Entry 5MLC (electron microscopy, 3.60 A resolution); this record covers chains A and 4 of the 32 polymer chains in the assembly.

Chain A:
Molecule: 23S ribosomal RNA, chloroplastic
From: Spinacia oleracea
Sequence (2811 nucleotides; each row starts with the number of its first residue):
     1 UUCAAACGAG GAAAGGCUUA CGGUGGAUAC CUAGGCACCC AGAGACGAGG AAGGGCGUAU
    61 UAAUCGACGA AAUGCUUCGG GGAGUUGAAA AUAAGCAGAG AUCCGGAGAU UCCCGAAUAG
   121 GUCAACCUUU CGAACUUCUG CUGAAUCCAU GGGCAGGCAA GAGACAACCU GGCGAACUGA
   181 AACAUCUUAG UAGCCAGAGG AAAAGAAAGC AAAAGCGAUU CCCGUAGUAG CGGCGAGCGA
   241 AAUGGGAGCA GCCUAAACCG UGAAAACGGG GUUGUGGGAG AGCAAUACAA GCGUCGUGCU
   301 GCUAGGCGAA UCAGUGGAGU GCGGAACCCU AGAUGGUGAA AGUCCAGUAG CCGAAAGCAU
   361 CACUAGCUUA UGCUCUGACC CGAGUAGCAU GGGGCACGUG GAAUCCCGUG UGAAUCAGCA
   421 AGGACCACCU UGCAAGGCUA AAUACUCCUG GGUGACCGAU AGCGAAGUAG UACCGUGAGG
   481 GAAGGGUGAA AAGAACCCCC AUCGGGGAGU GAAAUAGAAC AUGAAACCGU AAGCUCUCAA
   541 GCAGUGGGAG GGGGACCAGA CCCUGACCGC GUGCCUGUUG AAGAAUGAGC CGGCGACUCA
   601 UAGGCAGUGG CUUGGUUAAG GGAACCCACC GGAGCCGUAG CGAAAGCGAG UCUUCAUAGG
   661 GCAAUUGUCA CUGCUUAUGG ACCCGAACCU GGGUGAUCUA UCCAUGACCA GGAUGAAGCU
   721 UGGGUGAAAC UAAGUGGAGG UCCGAACCGA CUGAUGUUGA AGAAUCAGCG GAUGAGUUGU
   781 GGUUAGGGGU GAAAUGCCAC UCGAACCCAG AGCUAGCUGG UUCUCCCCGA AAUGCGUUGA
   841 GGCGCAGCAG UUGACUGGAC AUCUAGGGGU AAAGCACUGU UUCGGUGCGG GCCGCGAGAG
   901 CGGUACCAAA UCGAGGCAAA CUCUGAAUAC UAGAUAUGAC CUCCAAAUAA CAGGGGUCAA
   961 GGUCGGCCAG UGAGACGAUG GGGGAUAAGC UUCAUCGUCG AGAGGGAAAC AGCCCGGAUC
  1021 ACCAGCUAAG GCCCCUAAAU GACCGCUCAG UGAUAAAGGA GGUAGGGGUG CAGAGACAGC
  1081 CAGGAGGUUU GCCUAGAAGC AGCCACCCUU GAAAGAGUGC GUAAUAGCUC ACUGAUCGAG
  1141 CGCUCUUGCG CCGAAGAUGA ACGGGGCUAA GCGGUCUGCC GAAGCUGUGG GAUGUAAAAA
  1201 AACAUCGGUA GGGGAGCGUU CCGUGUUAGG GAGAAACGCG UGCGUGAGCC GCGUUGGACG
  1261 AAGCGGAAGC GAGAAUGUCG GCUUGAGUAA CGCAAACAUU GGUGAGAAUC CAAUGCCCCG
  1321 AAAACCUAAG GGUUCCUCCG CAAGGUUCGU CCACGGAGGG UGAGUCAGGG CCUAAGAUCA
  1381 GGCCGAAAGG CGUAGUCGAU GGACAACAGG UGAAUAUUCC UGUACUACCC CUUGUUGGUC
  1441 CCGAGGGACG GAGGAGGCUA GGUUAGCCGA AAGAUGGUUA UCGGUUCAAG GACGCAAGGU
  1501 GACCCUGUUU UUCAGGGUAA GAAGGGGUAG AGAAAAUGCC UCGAGCCAAU GUUCGAGUAC
  1561 CAGGCGCUAC GGCGCUGAAG UAACCGAUGC CAUACUCCCA GGAAAAGCUC GAACGACCUU
  1621 CAACAAAAGG GUACCUGUAC CCGAAACCGA CACAGGUAGG UAGGUAGAGA AUACCUAGGG
  1681 GCGCGAGACA ACUCUCUCUA AGGAACUCGG CAAAAUAGCC CCGUAACUUC GGGAGAAGGG
  1741 GUGCCCCCUC ACAAAGGGGG UCGAAGUGAC CAGGCCCGGG CGACUGUUUA CCAAAAACAC
  1801 AGGUCUCCGC AAAGUCGUAA GACCAUGUAU GGGGGCUGAC GCCUGCCCAG UGCCGGAAGG
  1861 UCAAGGAAGU UGGUGACCUG AUGACAGGGG AGCCGGCGAC CGAAGCCCCG GUGAACGGCG
  1921 GCCGUAACUA UAACGGUCCU AAGGUAGCGA AAUUCCUUGU CGGGUAAGUU CCGACCCGCA
  1981 CGAAAGGCGU AACGAUCUGG GCACUGUCUC GGAGAGAGGC UCGGUGAAAU AGACAUGUCU
  2041 GUGAAGAUGC GGACUACCUG CACCUGGACA GAAAGACCCU AUGAAGCUUU ACUGUUCCCU
  2101 GGGAUUGGCU UUGGGCUUUU CCUGCGCAGC UUAGGUGGAA GGCGAAGAAG GCCCCCUUCC
  2161 GGGGGGGCCC GAGCCAUCAG UGAGAUACCA CUCUGGAAGA GCUAGAAUUC UAACCUUGUG
  2221 UCAGGACCUA CGGGCCAAGG GACAUUCUCA GGUAGACAGU UUCUAUGGGG CGUAGGCCUC
  2281 CCAAAAGGUA ACGGAGGCGU GCAAAGGUUU CCUCGGGCCG GACGGAGAUU GGCCCUCGAG
  2341 UGCAAAGGCA GAAGGGAGCU UGACUGCAAG ACCCACCCGU CGAGCAGGGA CGAAAGUCGG
  2401 CCUUAGUGAU CCGACGGUGC CGAGUGGAAG GGCCGUCGCU CAACGGAUAA AAGUUACUCU
  2461 AGGGAUAACA GGCUGAUCUU CCCCAAGAGU UCACAUCGAC GGGAAGGUUU GGCACCUCGA
  2521 UGUCGGCUCU UCGCCACCUG GGGCUGUAGU AUGUUCCAAG GGUUGGGCUG UUCGCCCAUU
  2581 AAAGCGGUAC GUGAGCUGGG UUCAGAACGU CGUGAGACAG UUCGGUCCAU AUCCGGUGUG
  2641 GGCGUUAGAG CAUUGAGAGG ACCUUUCCCU AGUACGAGAG GACCGGGAAG GACGCACCUC
  2701 UGGUGUACCA GUUAUCGUGC CCACGGUAAA CGCUGGGUAG CCAAGUGCGG AGCGGAUAAC
  2761 UGCUGAAAGC AUCUAAGUAG UAAGCCCACC CCAAGAUGAG UGCUCUCCUA U
Not modelled in the structure: 283-297, 363-372, 943-951, 1502-1521, 1926-1932

Chain 4:
Name: 50S ribosomal protein L34, chloroplastic
From: Spinacia oleracea
UniProt: P82244 (RK34_SPIOL); residue numbers follow UniProt; this construct covers 1-152
Amino-acid sequence (152 residues; row label = number of the first residue in the row):
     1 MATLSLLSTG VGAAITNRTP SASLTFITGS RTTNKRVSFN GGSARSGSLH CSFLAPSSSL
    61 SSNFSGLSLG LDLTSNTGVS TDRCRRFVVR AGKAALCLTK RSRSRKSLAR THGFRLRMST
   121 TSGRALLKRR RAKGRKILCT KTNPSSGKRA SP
Not modelled in the structure: 1-91

How chain A and chain 4 interact:
Contacting residue pairs (109; chain A residue first):
  A52(A) with Arg131(4), base contact
  G53(A) with Arg131(4), sugar contact
  G115(A) with Arg115(4), salt bridge to the phosphate
  A116(A) with Met118(4), phosphate contact
  U122(A) with Arg115(4), base contact
  C123(A) with Lys106(4), base contact; Ala109(4), sugar contact; Arg110(4), salt bridge to the phosphate; Arg115(4), phosphate contact; Asn143(4), hydrogen bond to the sugar; Pro144(4), base contact; Ser145(4), sugar contact; Ser151(4), base contact
  A124(A) with Gly113(4), phosphate contact; Phe114(4), stacking on the base; Arg115(4), hydrogen bond to the phosphate; Thr142(4), phosphate contact; Asn143(4), hydrogen bond to the phosphate
  A125(A) with Asn143(4), phosphate contact; Pro144(4), phosphate contact; Ser145(4), phosphate contact
  C126(A) with Ser146(4), sugar contact
  C165(A) with Lys128(4), phosphate contact
  G470(A) with Lys133(4), base contact; Gly134(4), sugar contact; Arg135(4), sugar contact
  U471(A) with Arg135(4), salt bridge to the phosphate; Lys136(4), hydrogen bond to the phosphate
  U476(A) with Thr99(4), hydrogen bond to the phosphate; Lys100(4), sugar contact; His112(4), hydrogen bond to the sugar; Lys141(4), hydrogen bond to the phosphate
  G477(A) with Arg117(4), hydrogen bond to the phosphate; Thr140(4), hydrogen bond to the phosphate; Lys141(4), salt bridge to the phosphate
  A478(A) with Arg117(4), salt bridge to the phosphate; Leu126(4), sugar contact; Arg129(4), hydrogen bond to the phosphate; Arg130(4), salt bridge to the phosphate
  G479(A) with Arg129(4), salt bridge to the phosphate; Arg130(4), salt bridge to the phosphate; Arg135(4), base contact
  G480(A) with Lys133(4), salt bridge to the phosphate; Arg135(4), hydrogen bond to the base
  G481(A) with Lys133(4), hydrogen bond to the base; Arg135(4), hydrogen bond to the base
  G693(A) with Ser122(4), sugar contact
  U694(A) with Arg117(4), hydrogen bond to the phosphate; Ser122(4), phosphate contact; Gly123(4), phosphate contact
  G695(A) with His112(4), salt bridge to the phosphate; Arg117(4), salt bridge to the phosphate
  U697(A) with Thr99(4), hydrogen bond to the sugar; Lys100(4), sugar contact; Arg101(4), hydrogen bond to the base; Arg103(4), salt bridge to the phosphate; Leu108(4), base contact; Lys141(4), base contact
  C698(A) with Thr99(4), sugar contact; Arg101(4), phosphate contact; Arg103(4), salt bridge to the phosphate
  C747(A) with Lys93(4), salt bridge to the phosphate
  C748(A) with Lys93(4), phosphate contact
  G749(A) with Ala94(4), phosphate contact
  A763(A) with Leu96(4), phosphate contact
  A764(A) with Gly92(4), hydrogen bond to the phosphate
  G781(A) with Ser104(4), phosphate contact; Arg110(4), hydrogen bond to the phosphate
  G782(A) with Ser107(4), phosphate contact; Arg110(4), salt bridge to the phosphate
  A799(A) with Thr99(4), phosphate contact
  C800(A) with Cys97(4), sugar contact; Thr99(4), phosphate contact
  A1329(A) with Ser102(4), base contact; Arg103(4), sugar contact; Ser104(4), hydrogen bond to the phosphate
  G1330(A) with Ser102(4), sugar contact; Arg103(4), sugar contact; Ser104(4), phosphate contact; Arg105(4), salt bridge to the phosphate; Ser151(4), phosphate contact
  G1331(A) with Arg105(4), salt bridge to the phosphate
  G1332(A) with Arg105(4), hydrogen bond to the base; Arg149(4), hydrogen bond to the sugar
  G1368(A) with Pro152(4), sugar contact
  A1388(A) with Thr121(4), hydrogen bond to the phosphate
  G1389(A) with Thr121(4), hydrogen bond to the phosphate
  G1398(A) with Arg110(4), hydrogen bond to the phosphate
  A1399(A) with Lys106(4), salt bridge to the phosphate; Arg110(4), salt bridge to the phosphate
  U1636(A) with Gly147(4), hydrogen bond to the sugar
  G1637(A) with Gly147(4), sugar contact; Lys148(4), phosphate contact
  U1638(A) with Lys148(4), salt bridge to the phosphate
  C1647(A) with Ser102(4), hydrogen bond to the sugar
  C1648(A) with Leu98(4), sugar contact; Lys100(4), hydrogen bond to the sugar; Arg101(4), sugar contact; Ser102(4), sugar contact
  G1649(A) with Leu98(4), sugar contact; Lys100(4), phosphate contact
  G1655(A) with Gly92(4), phosphate contact; Leu98(4), base contact
  G1656(A) with Gly92(4), sugar contact; Lys93(4), phosphate contact; Ala95(4), sugar contact
  U1657(A) with Lys93(4), phosphate contact
  C1791(A) with Leu96(4), base contact; Cys97(4), base contact
Other interface residues (no listed pair), chain A (55 interface residues in all): A196, G475, A696, U1361
Other interface residues (no listed pair), chain 4 (52 interface residues in all): Thr111, Leu116, Cys139
Interface features reported in the paper:
  - pairs named by the authors: Lys148(4)-U1638(A) (hydrogen bond)

Overview:
55 residues of chain A face 52 of chain 4 across their interface, with 27 hydrogen bonds, 20 salt bridges and
1 aromatic stacking contact. Among the polar pairs are G480(A)-Arg135(4), G481(A)-Lys133(4) and
G481(A)-Arg135(4). The paper describes a hydrogen bond between Lys148(4) and U1638(A).
Chain A is 23S ribosomal RNA, chloroplastic and chain 4 is 50S ribosomal protein L34, chloroplastic, both from
Spinacia oleracea; the structure, Cryo-EM structure of the spinach chloroplast ribosome reveals the location
of plastid-specific ribosomal proteins and extensions, was determined by electron microscopy.
